PDB entry 6CDJ | X-ray diffraction, 1.13 A resolution | chains A and B

== Chain A (and B) ==
Name: Protease
From: Human immunodeficiency virus 1
Notes: chain B of this document is another copy of the same molecule, construct and numbering; everything in this record applies to it too
UniProt: Q5RZ08 (Q5RZ08_9HIV1); numbering as in UniProt (aligned over 1-99)
Amino-acid sequence (99 residues; row label = number of the first residue in the row):
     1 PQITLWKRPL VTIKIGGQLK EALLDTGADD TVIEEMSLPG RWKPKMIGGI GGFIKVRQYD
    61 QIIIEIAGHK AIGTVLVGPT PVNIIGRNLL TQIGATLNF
Differences from the reference sequence: engineered mutation K7 (Gln in Q5RZ08), I33 (Leu in Q5RZ08), I63 (Leu in Q5RZ08), A67 (Cys in Q5RZ08), A95 (Cys in Q5RZ08)
Bound ions: Na+ near D60 (its only coordinating residue here)
Small-molecule neighbours: GR8 ((2aS,4R,4aS,7aS,7bS)-octahydro-2H-1,7-dioxacyclopenta[cd]inden-4-yl [(2S,3R)-4-[{[2-(cyclopropylamino)-1,3-benzothiazol-6-yl]sulfonyl}(2-methylpropyl)amino]-1-(3,5-difluorophenyl)-3-hydroxybutan-2-yl]carbamate): R8, L23, D25, G27, A28, D29, D30, V32, K45, I47, G48, G49, I50, P81, V82, I84
From the paper describing this entry:
  - binding site for GR8: R8, G27, D29, D30, V32, I47, G49, I50, P81, V82
  - conformationally variable residues: G48

== How chain A and chain B interact ==
Residue-residue contacts (99):
  P1(A) with L97(B); N98(B); F99(B), hydrogen bond (backbone-backbone)
  Q2(A) with T96(B); L97(B); N98(B), hydrogen bond
  I3(A) with T96(B); L97(B), hydrogen bond (backbone-backbone); F99(B), hydrophobic
  L5(A) with R87(B), hydrogen bond (backbone-side chain); L90(B), hydrophobic; T91(B); A95(B)
  W6(A) with R87(B), hydrogen bond (backbone-side chain); T91(B)
  K7(A) with R87(B)
  R8(A) with D29(B), salt bridge; R87(B)
  P9(A) with T26(B); R87(B)
  L23(A) with G27(B)
  L24(A) with T26(B), hydrogen bond (backbone-side chain); L97(B), hydrophobic
  D25(A) with D25(B); T26(B); G27(B), hydrogen bond (side chain-backbone)
  T26(A) with L5(B); P9(B); L24(B), hydrogen bond (side chain-backbone); D25(B); T26(B), hydrogen bond (side chain-backbone); L97(B)
  G27(A) with L23(B); D25(B), hydrogen bond (backbone-side chain)
  D29(A) with R8(B), salt bridge
  I47(A) with I50(B), hydrophobic
  G48(A) with I50(B)
  G49(A) with I50(B); P81(B)
  I50(A) with I47(B), hydrophobic; G49(B); I50(B), hydrogen bond (backbone-backbone); G51(B), hydrogen bond (backbone-backbone); G52(B); I54(B), hydrophobic; T80(B); P81(B)
  G51(A) with I50(B), hydrogen bond (backbone-backbone); G51(B); G52(B)
  G52(A) with I50(B); G51(B)
  I54(A) with I50(B); G51(B)
  A67(A) with F99(B), hydrophobic
  H69(A) with F99(B)
  P81(A) with G49(B); I50(B)
  R87(A) with L5(B), hydrogen bond (side chain-backbone); W6(B), hydrogen bond (side chain-backbone); K7(B), hydrogen bond (side chain-backbone); R8(B); P9(B)
  L90(A) with L5(B), hydrophobic
  T91(A) with L5(B); W6(B)
  Q92(A) with W6(B)
  I93(A) with F99(B)
  G94(A) with N98(B); F99(B)
  A95(A) with L5(B); N98(B); F99(B), hydrophobic
  T96(A) with Q2(B), hydrogen bond; I3(B); T4(B); T96(B); L97(B); N98(B), hydrogen bond (backbone-backbone)
  L97(A) with P1(B); Q2(B); I3(B), hydrogen bond (backbone-backbone); L24(B), hydrophobic; T26(B); T96(B); L97(B), hydrophobic
  N98(A) with P1(B); Q2(B), hydrogen bond; G94(B); A95(B); T96(B), hydrogen bond (backbone-backbone); N98(B), hydrogen bond
  F99(A) with P1(B), hydrogen bond (backbone-backbone); I3(B), hydrophobic; L24(B), hydrophobic; H69(B); I93(B); G94(B); A95(B), hydrophobic
Also at the interface, not in a pair above, chain A (40 interface residues in all): T4, F53, P79, T80, I84
Also at the interface, not in a pair above, chain B (38 interface residues in all): F53, A67, P79, I84
From the paper, about this interface:
  - specific contacts: R8(B)-D29(A) (salt bridge)

== Summary ==
The interface between chain A and chain B involves 40 residues on one side and 38 on the other; the contacts
include 23 hydrogen bonds and 2 salt bridges. Polar contacts include R8(A)-D29(B), Q2(A)-N98(B) and
L5(A)-R87(B). The paper describes a salt bridge between R8(B) and D29(A). From the paper: a binding site for
GR8 at R8(A), G27(A) and D29(A) among others; conformational variability at G48(A).
Chain A and chain B are both Protease (Human immunodeficiency virus 1); the structure, HIV-1 wild type
protease with GRL-03314A, 6-5-5-ring fused umbrella-like tetrahydropyranofuran as the P2-ligand, a
cyclopropylaminobenzothiazole as ..., was determined by X-ray diffraction (same publication as 6CDL).
